PDB entry 2PKQ | X-ray diffraction, 3.60 A resolution | chains P and R of the 4 polymer chains in the assembly

[Chain P (and R)]
Molecule: Glyceraldehyde-3-phosphate dehydrogenase A
Source organism: Spinacia oleracea
Notes: EC 1.2.1.13; chain R of this document is another copy of the same molecule, construct and numbering; everything in this record applies to it too
Reference sequence: P19866 (G3PA_SPIOL); the construct lacks a stretch of the UniProt sequence and is renumbered around it, so the offset changes along the chain: 0-18 = UniProt 66-84; 19-34 = UniProt 87-102; 36-60 = UniProt 103-127; 61-122 = UniProt 129-190; 2 more segments
Chain sequence (337 residues; row label = number of the first residue in the row; note: 2 numbers in that range are skipped by the numbering (no residue carries them; nothing is unmodelled there); a row labelled like 18A-18B holds insertion residues (18A, then the next letters in order); numbering starts at 0):
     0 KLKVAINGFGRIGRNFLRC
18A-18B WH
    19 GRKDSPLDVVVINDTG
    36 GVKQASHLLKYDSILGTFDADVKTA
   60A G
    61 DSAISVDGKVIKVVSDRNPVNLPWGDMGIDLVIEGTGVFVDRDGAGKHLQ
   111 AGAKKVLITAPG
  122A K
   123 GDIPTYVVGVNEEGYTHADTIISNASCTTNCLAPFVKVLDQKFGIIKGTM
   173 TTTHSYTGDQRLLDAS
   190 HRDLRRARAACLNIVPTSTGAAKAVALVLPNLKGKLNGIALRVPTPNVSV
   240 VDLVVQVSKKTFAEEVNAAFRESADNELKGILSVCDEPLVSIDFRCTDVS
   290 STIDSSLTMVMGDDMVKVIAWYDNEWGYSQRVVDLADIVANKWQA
Ligand contacts: NADPH (NDP; NADPH dihydro-nicotinamide-adenine-dinucleotide phosphate): Asn6, Gly7, Phe8, Gly9, Arg10, Ile11, Asn31, Asp32, Thr33, Asp76, Arg77, Gly95, Thr96, Gly97, Phe99, Thr119, Ala120, Cys149, Thr179, Asn313, Glu314, Tyr317
UniProt features mapped onto this chain:
  - active site: Cys149 (Nucleophile)
  - binding site (NADP(+)): Arg10, Ile11, Asp32, Arg77, Asn313
  - binding site (D-glyceraldehyde 3-phosphate): Ser148 to Thr150, Thr179, Arg195, Thr208, Gly209, Arg231
  - site: His176 (Activates thiol group during catalysis)
What the authors report for this chain:
  - catalytic residues: Cys149, His176 (citing earlier work)
  - binding site for sulfate ion: Ser148, Thr150, Thr208, Gly209

[Interface between chain P and chain R]
Contacting residue pairs (90):
  Lys169(P) with Met300(R); Gly301(R); Asp303(R), salt bridge; Met304(R)
  Gly170(P) with Met300(R); Met304(R)
  Thr171(P) with Val243(R); Met300(R); Met304(R); Lys306(R), hydrogen bond
  Met172(P) with Lys306(R)
  Thr173(P) with Asp241(R), hydrogen bond; Lys306(R), hydrogen bond
  Thr175(P) with Thr175(R); Ile203(R); Leu230(R)
  Arg194(P) with Pro277(R); Leu278(R), hydrogen bond (side chain-backbone); Asp293(R), salt bridge; Ser295(R), hydrogen bond; Leu296(R)
  Arg197(P) with Val279(R); Asp282(R), salt bridge
  Leu201(P) with Ile281(R)
  Asn202(P) with Val279(R); Ser280(R); Ile281(R)
  Ile203(P) with Thr175(R); Val232(R), hydrophobic; Val279(R); Ser280(R), hydrogen bond (backbone-side chain); Trp310(R)
  Val204(P) with Val279(R), hydrophobic
  Pro205(P) with Leu278(R); Trp310(R), hydrophobic
  Lys224(P) with Met300(R)
  Leu225(P) with Met300(R)
  Asn226(P) with Met298(R); Met300(R)
  Gly227(P) with Met298(R)
  Ile228(P) with Leu296(R), hydrophobic; Ile308(R), hydrophobic
  Leu230(P) with Thr175(R); Val239(R), hydrophobic
  Val232(P) with Val232(R), hydrophobic
  Pro233(P) with Pro233(R); Thr234(R)
  Val239(P) with Leu230(R), hydrophobic
  Asp241(P) with Thr173(R), hydrogen bond; Asp241(R)
  Val243(P) with Thr171(R); Val243(R), hydrophobic; Met304(R)
  Gln245(P) with Gln245(R); Met304(R)
  Pro277(P) with Arg194(R)
  Leu278(P) with Arg194(R), hydrogen bond (backbone-side chain); Pro205(R)
  Val279(P) with Arg197(R); Asn202(R); Ile203(R); Val204(R), hydrophobic
  Ser280(P) with Asn202(R); Ile203(R), hydrogen bond (side chain-backbone)
  Ile281(P) with Asn202(R)
  Asp282(P) with Arg197(R), salt bridge
  Asp293(P) with Arg194(R), salt bridge
  Ser295(P) with Arg194(R), hydrogen bond
  Leu296(P) with Arg194(R); Ile228(R), hydrophobic
  Met298(P) with Asn226(R)
  Met300(P) with Lys169(R); Gly170(R); Thr171(R); Lys224(R); Leu225(R); Asn226(R)
  Gly301(P) with Lys169(R)
  Asp303(P) with Lys169(R), salt bridge
  Met304(P) with Lys169(R); Gly170(R); Thr171(R); Val243(R); Gln245(R)
  Lys306(P) with Thr171(R), hydrogen bond; Met172(R); Thr173(R), hydrogen bond
  Ile308(P) with Ile228(R), hydrophobic
  Trp310(P) with Ile203(R); Pro205(R), hydrophobic
Other interface residues (no listed pair), chain P (46 interface residues in all): Leu193, Thr234, Val237, Val244
Other interface residues (no listed pair), chain R (44 interface residues in all): Leu201, Gly227, Val237

[Summary]
The interface between chain P and chain R involves 46 residues on one side and 44 on the other; the contacts
include 12 hydrogen bonds and 6 salt bridges. Among the polar pairs are Lys169(P)-Asp303(R),
Arg194(P)-Asp293(R) and Arg197(P)-Asp282(R). The paper reports catalytic residues Cys149(P) and His176(P); a
binding site for sulfate ion at Ser148(P), Thr150(P) and Thr208(P) among others.
Both chains are Glyceraldehyde-3-phosphate dehydrogenase A (Spinacia oleracea). Entry 2PKQ (Crystal structure
of the photosynthetic A2B2-glyceraldehyde-3-phosphate dehydrogenase, complexed with NADP) was determined by
X-ray diffraction, deposited together with 2PKR.
